Entry 1UNR (X-ray diffraction, 1.25 A resolution); this record covers chain A.

== Chain A ==
Protein: Rac-alpha serine/threonine kinase
Source organism: Homo sapiens
Notes: EC 2.7.11.1; fragment: pleckstrin homology domain, residues 1-123
Reference sequence: P31749 (AKT1_HUMAN); residues 1-123 here = UniProt positions 1-123
Chain sequence (125 residues; each row starts with the number of its first residue; numbers below 1 keep their minus sign (ACE-1 is residue -1)):
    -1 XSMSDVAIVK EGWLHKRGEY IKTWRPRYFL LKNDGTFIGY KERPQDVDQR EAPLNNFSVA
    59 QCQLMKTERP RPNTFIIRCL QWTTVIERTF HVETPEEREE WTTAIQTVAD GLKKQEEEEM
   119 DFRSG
Not modelled in the structure: -1 to 2, 43-47, 121-123
Modified residues: ACE (acetyl group) at position -1
Cystine bridges: Cys60-Cys77
Curated features (UniProtKB/Swiss-Prot):
  - binding site (1D-myo-inositol 1,3,4,5-tetrakisphosphate): Lys14 to Ile19, Arg23 to Arg25, Asn53, Arg86
  - modified residue (N6-acetyllysine): Lys14, Lys20
  - natural variant: Glu17 (E17K: In PROTEUSS and breast cancer), Arg25 (R25C: In CWS6)
  - mutagenesis: Lys8 (K8R: Substantial reduction of ubiquitination, phosphorylation at T-308 and S-473, AKT activation as well as IGF1-induced membrane recruitment ...), Lys14 (K14A: Impairs interaction with PtdIns(3,4,5)P3 and PtdIns(3,4)P2 ...), Glu17 (E17K: Loss of membrane localization; when associated with Q-20), Lys20 (K20Q: Substantial reduction of phosphorylation at T-308 and S-473, reduced AKT activation, and reduced binding to PIP3 as well as IGF1-induced membrane recruitment. Loss of membrane localization ...), Arg25 (R25A: Impairs interaction with PtdIns(3,4,5)P3 and PtdIns(3,4)P2), Arg76 to Leu78 (Abolished binding to cyclin-A, preventing phosphorylation by CDK2), Arg86 (R86A: Impairs interaction with PtdIns(3,4,5)P3 and PtdIns(3,4)P2)

== Overview ==
Curated annotation (UniProt) lists 11 residues binding 1D-myo-inositol 1,3,4,5-tetrakisphosphate and 9
mutagenesis sites.
Chain A is Rac-alpha serine/threonine kinase (Homo sapiens); the structure, Crystal structure of the PH domain
of PKB alpha in complex with a sulfate molecule, was determined by X-ray diffraction, deposited together with
1UNP and 1UNQ.
